5DUG - chains A and C of the 4 polymer chains in the assembly; structure by X-ray diffraction, 2.25 A resolution.

Chain A:
Name: Estrogen receptor
Source organism: Homo sapiens
Notes: fragment: ligand-binding domain
Reference sequence: P03372 (ESR1_HUMAN); residues 298-554 here = UniProt positions 298-554
Amino-acid sequence (257 residues; numbered 298 to 554; the number before each row is that of its first residue):
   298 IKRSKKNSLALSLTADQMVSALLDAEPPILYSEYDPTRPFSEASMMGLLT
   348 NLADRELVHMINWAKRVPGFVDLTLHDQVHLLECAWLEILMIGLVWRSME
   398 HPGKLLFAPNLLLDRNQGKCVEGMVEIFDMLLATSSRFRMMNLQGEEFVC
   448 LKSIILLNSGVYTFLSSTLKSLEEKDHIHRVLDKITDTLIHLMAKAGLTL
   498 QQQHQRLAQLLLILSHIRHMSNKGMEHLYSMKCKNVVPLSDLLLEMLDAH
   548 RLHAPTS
Disordered / not traced: 298-305, 462-470, 549-554
Sequence notes: engineered mutation Ser537 (Tyr in P03372)

Chain C:
Name: Nuclear receptor coactivator 2
Notes: fragment: Nuclear receptor-interacting peptide
Reference sequence: Q15596 (NCOA2_HUMAN); numbering as in UniProt (aligned over 686-699)
Amino-acid sequence (14 residues; numbered 686 to 699; the number before each row is that of its first residue):
   686 KHKILHRLLQDSSS
Disordered / not traced: 686, 697-699

Interface between chain A and chain C:
Residue-residue contacts (22):
  Ile358(A) with Leu690(C), hydrophobic; Leu693(C), hydrophobic; Leu694(C), hydrophobic
  Lys362(A) with Leu693(C), hydrogen bond (side chain-backbone); Leu694(C)
  Leu372(A) with His691(C); Leu694(C), hydrophobic
  Gln375(A) with Leu694(C)
  Val376(A) with Lys688(C); Leu690(C), hydrophobic; His691(C); Leu694(C), hydrophobic
  Leu379(A) with Leu694(C), hydrophobic
  Glu380(A) with Lys688(C), salt bridge; Leu690(C)
  Asp538(A) with Ile689(C)
  Leu539(A) with Ile689(C); Leu693(C), hydrophobic
  Glu542(A) with Lys688(C); Ile689(C), hydrogen bond (side chain-backbone); Leu690(C)
  Met543(A) with Leu690(C), hydrophobic
Other interface residues (no listed pair), chain A (14 interface residues in all): Val355, Asn359, Phe367
Other interface residues (no listed pair), chain C (8 interface residues in all): His687, Gln695

Overview:
Chain A and chain C form an interface of 14 and 8 residues respectively, with 2 hydrogen bonds and 1 salt
bridge. Among the polar pairs are Glu380(A)-Lys688(C), Lys362(A)-Leu693(C) and Glu542(A)-Ile689(C).
Here chain A is Estrogen receptor (Homo sapiens) and chain C is Nuclear receptor coactivator 2. Entry 5DUG
(Crystal Structure of the ER-alpha Ligand-binding Domain in Complex with a Sulfoxide-bridged Oxabicyclic
Heptene Sulfonate (SOBHS)-2 ...) was determined by X-ray diffraction (same publication as 4ZN7, 4ZNH, 4ZNS,
4ZNT, 4ZNU, 4ZNV and 50 further entries).
